Entry 6CL0 (X-ray diffraction, 1.50 A resolution); this record covers chains A and B of the 3 polymer chains in the assembly.

[Chain A]
Molecule: Caspase-3 subunit p17
Source organism: Homo sapiens
Notes: EC 3.4.22.56
UniProt: P42574 (CASP3_HUMAN); residue numbers follow UniProt; this construct covers 1-175
Chain sequence (175 residues; row label = number of the first residue in the row):
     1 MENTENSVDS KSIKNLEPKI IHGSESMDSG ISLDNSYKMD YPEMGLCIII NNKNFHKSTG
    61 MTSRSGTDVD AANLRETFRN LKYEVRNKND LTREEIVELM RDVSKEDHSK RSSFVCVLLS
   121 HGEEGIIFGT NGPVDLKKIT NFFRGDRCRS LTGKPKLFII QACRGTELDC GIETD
Disordered / not traced: 1-28, 175
Swiss-Prot annotation at these positions:
  - active site: H121, C163
  - modified residue: M1 (N-acetylmethionine), K11 (N6-acetyllysine), S26 (Phosphoserine), C163 (S-nitrosocysteine)
  - mutagenesis: D9 (D9A: In P3-D3A mutant; abolished cleavage and activation, leading to prevent thiol protease activity; when associated with A-28 and A-175), D28 (D28A: In P3-D3A mutant; abolished cleavage and activation, leading to prevent thiol protease activity; when associated with A-9 and A-175), D175 (D175A: In P3-D3A mutant; abolished cleavage and activation, leading to prevent thiol protease activity; when associated with A-9 and A-28)

[Chain B]
Molecule: Caspase-3 subunit p12
Source organism: Homo sapiens
Notes: EC 3.4.22.56
UniProt: P42574 (CASP3_HUMAN); residue numbers follow UniProt; this construct covers 176-277
Chain sequence (110 residues; each row starts with the number of its first residue):
   176 SGVDDDMACH KIPVEADFLY AYSTAPGYYS WRNSKDGSWF IQSLCAMLKQ YADKLEFMHI
   236 LTRVNRKVAT EFESFSFDAT FHAKKQIPCI VSMLTKELYF YHLEHHHHHH
Disordered / not traced: 280-285
Differences from the reference sequence: expression tag (278-285)
Swiss-Prot annotation at these positions:
  - modified residue: R207 (Microbial infection: ADP-riboxanated arginine)
  - mutagenesis: R207 (R207A: Abolished ADP-riboxanation by C.violaceum CopC)
From the paper describing this entry:
  - binding site for Ace-1MH-asp-PF5-phe-1U8: S209

[Chain A / chain B interface]
Contacting residue pairs - 106 pairs, chain A then chain B:
  D34(A) with K271(B), salt bridge
  N35(A) with K271(B); E272(B), hydrogen bond (backbone-backbone)
  S36(A) with K271(B); E272(B); Y274(B)
  Y37(A) with D192(B), hydrogen bond; L269(B); T270(B), hydrogen bond (side chain-backbone); K271(B); E272(B), hydrogen bond (backbone-backbone)
  M39(A) with L273(B), hydrophobic; Y274(B); H277(B)
  D40(A) with H277(B)
  M44(A) with F275(B)
  R64(A) with R207(B)
  S65(A) with R207(B), hydrogen bond (backbone-side chain); N208(B); S209(B)
  G66(A) with N208(B); S209(B), hydrogen bond (backbone-backbone); G212(B)
  V69(A) with K210(B); D211(B)
  D70(A) with G212(B); S213(B), hydrogen bond; I216(B)
  N73(A) with C220(B)
  L74(A) with I216(B), hydrophobic; C220(B)
  T77(A) with C220(B), hydrogen bond; L223(B)
  F78(A) with L223(B), hydrophobic
  L81(A) with A227(B), hydrophobic
  Y83(A) with F275(B)
  L119(A) with I216(B), hydrophobic
  E124(A) with P201(B); G202(B), hydrogen bond (side chain-backbone)
  K137(A) with E190(B), salt bridge
  T140(A) with F193(B); Y195(B)
  F143(A) with F193(B)
  R144(A) with V189(B); F193(B)
  G145(A) with V189(B), hydrogen bond (backbone-backbone)
  D146(A) with V189(B)
  T152(A) with I187(B)
  G153(A) with D192(B)
  K154(A) with D192(B)
  P155(A) with D192(B); L273(B), hydrophobic
  K156(A) with A191(B); D192(B), hydrogen bond (backbone-backbone); F193(B); L194(B), hydrogen bond (backbone-backbone)
  L157(A) with L194(B); F232(B), hydrophobic; L273(B), hydrophobic
  F158(A) with F193(B), hydrophobic; L194(B), hydrogen bond (backbone-backbone); Y195(B); A196(B), hydrogen bond (backbone-backbone)
  I159(A) with A196(B); F215(B), hydrophobic; L219(B), hydrophobic
  I160(A) with A196(B), hydrogen bond (backbone-backbone); Y197(B), hydrophobic; S198(B), hydrogen bond (backbone-backbone)
  Q161(A) with S198(B), hydrogen bond; S205(B), hydrogen bond; S213(B), hydrogen bond; F215(B); I216(B)
  A162(A) with S198(B), hydrogen bond (backbone-side chain); T199(B); S205(B)
  C163(A) with Y203(B); Y204(B), hydrophobic; S205(B), hydrogen bond (side chain-backbone)
  R164(A) with Y197(B); T199(B), hydrogen bond (side chain-backbone); A200(B); P201(B); G202(B), hydrogen bond (backbone-backbone); Y203(B), hydrogen bond (backbone-backbone); C264(B)
  G165(A) with G202(B); Y203(B); Y204(B)
  T166(A) with G202(B), hydrogen bond (backbone-backbone); Y204(B)
  E167(A) with G202(B), hydrogen bond (backbone-backbone); Y203(B); Y204(B), hydrogen bond (backbone-backbone)
  L168(A) with Y203(B); Y204(B), hydrophobic; T255(B); F256(B), hydrophobic; K259(B)
  D169(A) with Y203(B); K259(B); K260(B), hydrogen bond (backbone-backbone)
  C170(A) with A258(B); K259(B), hydrogen bond
  G171(A) with K260(B)
Also at the interface, not in a pair above, chain A (50 interface residues in all): T67, H121, L136, N141
Also at the interface, not in a pair above, chain B (48 interface residues in all): W206, Q217

[In short]
50 residues of chain A and 48 residues of chain B are in contact; the contacts include 29 hydrogen bonds and 2
salt bridges. Among the polar pairs are D34(A)-K271(B), K137(A)-E190(B) and Y37(A)-D192(B). The paper reports
a binding site for Ace-1MH-asp-PF5-phe-1U8 at S209(B).
Here chain A is Caspase-3 subunit p17 and chain B is Caspase-3 subunit p12, both from Homo sapiens. Entry 6CL0
(Human caspase-3 in complex with Ac-ATS009-KE) was determined by X-ray diffraction (same publication as 6CKZ,
6CL1 and 6CL2).
